PDB entry 6X78 | X-ray diffraction, 2.36 A resolution | chains B and I of the 3 polymer chains in the assembly

== Chain B ==
Molecule: antibody vFP48.03 heavy chain
Organism: Mus musculus
Notes: antibody fragment or engineered binder
Chain sequence (234 residues; numbered 1 to 232 plus 9 insertion-coded residues; 7 numbers in that range are skipped by the numbering (no residue carries them; nothing is unmodelled there); the number before each row is that of its first residue; a row labelled like 82A-82C holds insertion residues (82A, then the next letters in order)):
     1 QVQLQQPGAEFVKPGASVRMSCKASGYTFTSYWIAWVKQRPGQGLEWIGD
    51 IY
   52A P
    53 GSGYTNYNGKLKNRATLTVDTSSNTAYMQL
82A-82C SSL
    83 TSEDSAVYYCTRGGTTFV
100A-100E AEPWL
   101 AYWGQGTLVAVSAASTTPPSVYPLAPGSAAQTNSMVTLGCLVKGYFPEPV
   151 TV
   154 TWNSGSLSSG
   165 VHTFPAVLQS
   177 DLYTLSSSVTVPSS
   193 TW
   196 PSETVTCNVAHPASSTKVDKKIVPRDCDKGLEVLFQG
Unresolved in the structure: 128-132, 222-232
Cystine bridges: Cys22-Cys92, Cys140-Cys202

== Chain I ==
Molecule: HIV fusion peptide 512-519 V2
Chain sequence (8 residues; row label = number of the first residue in the row):
   512 AVGLGAVF
Unresolved in the structure: 517-519

== Chain B / chain I interface ==
Residue-residue contacts (11; chain B residue first):
  Trp33(B) with Gly514(I), hydrogen bond (side chain-backbone)
  Thr97(B) with Gly514(I); Leu515(I)
  Thr98(B) with Gly514(I); Leu515(I); Gly516(I)
  Phe99(B) with Leu515(I)
  Val100(B) with Leu515(I)
  Ala100A(B) with Ala512(I), hydrophobic; Leu515(I)
  Trp100D(B) with Val513(I), hydrogen bond (side chain-backbone)

== In short ==
7 residues of chain B face 5 of chain I across their interface; the contacts include 2 hydrogen bonds. Among
the polar pairs are Trp33(B)-Gly514(I) and Trp100D(B)-Val513(I).
Here chain B is antibody vFP48.03 heavy chain (Mus musculus) and chain I is HIV fusion peptide 512-519 V2.
Entry 6X78 (Vaccine-elicited mouse FP-targeting neutralizing antibody vFP48.03 in complex with HIV fusion
peptide (residue 512-519)) was determined by X-ray diffraction.
